Entry 9AV9 (X-ray diffraction, 1.94 A resolution); this record covers chains A and C of the 4 polymer chains in the assembly.

# Chain A (and C)
Molecule: Hemoglobin subunit alpha
Organism: Homo sapiens
Notes: chain C of this document is another copy of the same molecule, construct and numbering; everything in this record applies to it too
UniProtKB: P69905 (HBA_HUMAN); residues 1-141 here correspond to UniProt positions 2-142 (UniProt number = residue number + 1)
Sequence (141 residues; each row starts with the number of its first residue):
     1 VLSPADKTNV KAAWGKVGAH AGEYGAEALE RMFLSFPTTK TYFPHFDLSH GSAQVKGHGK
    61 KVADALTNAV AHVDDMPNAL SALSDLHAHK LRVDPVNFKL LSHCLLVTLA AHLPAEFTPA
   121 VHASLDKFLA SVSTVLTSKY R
Metal / ion sites: heme Fe near His87 (its only coordinating residue here)
Residues lining bound ligands: heme (HEM): Met32, Thr39, Tyr42, Phe43, His45, Phe46, His58, Lys61, Val62, Ala65, Leu66, Leu83, Leu86, His87, Leu91, Val93, Asn97, Phe98, Leu101, Val132, Leu136
UniProt features mapped onto this chain:
  - binding site (O2): His58
  - binding site (heme b): His87
  - site: Thr8, Asn9 (Microbial infection: Cleavage), Lys11 (Not glycated), Ala13, Trp14 (Microbial infection: Cleavage), Tyr24, Gly25 (Microbial infection: Cleavage), Leu29, Glu30 (Microbial infection: Cleavage), His45, Phe46 (Microbial infection: Cleavage), Asp47, Leu48 (Microbial infection: Cleavage), Ser52, Ala53 (Microbial infection: Cleavage), Val55, Lys56 (Microbial infection: Cleavage), Lys56 (Not glycated), Gly59, Lys60 (Microbial infection: Cleavage), Lys60 (Not glycated), Lys90 (Not glycated), Leu91, Arg92 (Microbial infection: Cleavage), Lys99 (Not glycated), Leu106, Val107 (Microbial infection: Cleavage), Thr108, Leu109 (Microbial infection: Cleavage), Val121, His122 (Microbial infection: Cleavage), Ser133, Thr134 (Microbial infection: Cleavage)
  - modified residue: Ser3 (Phosphoserine), Lys7 (N6-succinyllysine), Thr8 (Phosphothreonine), Lys11 (N6-succinyllysine), Lys16 (N6-acetyllysine), Tyr24 (Phosphotyrosine), Ser35 (Phosphoserine), Lys40 (N6-succinyllysine), Ser49 (Phosphoserine), Ser102 (Phosphoserine), Thr108 (Phosphothreonine), Ser124 (Phosphoserine), Ser131 (Phosphoserine), Thr134 (Phosphothreonine), Thr137 (Phosphothreonine), Ser138 (Phosphoserine)
  - glycosylation (N-linked (Glc) (glycation) lysine): Lys7, Lys16, Lys40, Lys61

# Chain A / chain C interface
Contacting residue pairs (17; chain A residue first):
  Val1(A) with Ser138(C), hydrogen bond (backbone-side chain); Tyr140(C), hydrophobic
  Leu2(A) with Tyr140(C)
  Ser3(A) with Lys139(C); Tyr140(C)
  Pro4(A) with Tyr140(C)
  Pro77(A) with Val1(C), hydrophobic
  Lys127(A) with Lys139(C), hydrogen bond (side chain-backbone)
  Val135(A) with Val1(C), hydrophobic
  Ser138(A) with Val1(C), hydrogen bond (side chain-backbone)
  Lys139(A) with Ser3(C); Lys127(C), hydrogen bond (backbone-side chain)
  Tyr140(A) with Val1(C), hydrophobic; Leu2(C); Ser3(C); Pro4(C)
  Arg141(A) with Ser3(C)
Interface residues without a listed pair, chain A (13 interface residues in all): Asp6, Thr134
Interface residues without a listed pair, chain C (13 interface residues in all): Asp6, Pro77, Thr134, Val135, Arg141

# Overview
Chain A and chain C each contribute 13 residues to their interface, with 4 hydrogen bonds. Among the polar
pairs are Val1(A)-Ser138(C) and Lys127(A)-Lys139(C). Bound to chain A: heme. UniProt lists O2-binding residue
His58(A) and heme b-binding residue His87(A) on chain A.
Chain A and chain C are both Hemoglobin subunit alpha (Homo sapiens); the structure, R2-state HbG-Makassar
hemoglobin, was determined by X-ray diffraction (same publication as 9AYZ).
